Entry 3QIU (X-ray diffraction, 2.70 A resolution); this record covers chains B and C of the 5 polymer chains in the assembly.

[Chain B]
Name: MHC class II H2-ia-beta chain
From: Mus musculus
UniProtKB: Q31163 (Q31163_MOUSE); residues 3-198 here correspond to UniProt positions 29-224 (UniProt number = residue number + 26)
Amino-acid sequence (196 residues; numbered 3 to 198; the number before each row is that of its first residue):
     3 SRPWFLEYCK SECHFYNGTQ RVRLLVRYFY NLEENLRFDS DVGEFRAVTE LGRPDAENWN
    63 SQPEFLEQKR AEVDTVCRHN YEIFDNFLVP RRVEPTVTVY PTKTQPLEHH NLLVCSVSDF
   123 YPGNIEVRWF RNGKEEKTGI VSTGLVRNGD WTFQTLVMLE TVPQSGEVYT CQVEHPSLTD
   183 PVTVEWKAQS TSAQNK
Unresolved in the structure: 105-113, 134-135, 165-170, 187-198
Cystine bridges: Cys15-Cys79, Cys117-Cys173
Covalent attachments: N-acetylglucosamine (NAG) linked to Asn19

[Chain C]
Name: TCR 226 alpha chain
From: Mus musculus
Amino-acid sequence (205 residues; each row starts with the number of its first residue; numbers below 1 keep their minus sign (Met-2 is residue -2)):
    -2 MRGDQVEQSP SALSLHEGTG SALRCNFTTT MRAVQWFRKN SRGSLINLFY LASGTKENGR
    58 LKSAFDSKER YSTLHIRDAQ LEDSGTYFCA AEPSSGQKLV FGQGTILKVY LHIQNPDPAV
   118 YQLRDSKSSD KSVCLFTDFD SQTNVSQSKD SDVYITDKCV LDMRSMDFKS NSAVAWSNKS
   178 DFACANAFNN SIIPEDTFFP SPESS
Unresolved in the structure: -2 to 1, 145-146, 175-179, 187-202
Cystine bridges: Cys22-Cys86, Cys131-Cys181

[Interface between chain B and chain C]
Contacting residue pairs - 19 pairs, chain B then chain C:
  Glu66(B) - Tyr47(C)  hydrogen bond (backbone-side chain)
  Glu69(B) - Tyr47(C)
  Glu69(B) - Leu48(C)
  Glu69(B) - Ala49(C)  hydrogen bond (side chain-backbone)
  Glu69(B) - Lys53(C)  salt bridge
  Gln70(B) - Arg29(C)
  Gln70(B) - Tyr47(C)  hydrogen bond
  Gln70(B) - Ala49(C)
  Ala73(B) - Ala49(C)
  Asp76(B) - Ser64(C)  hydrogen bond
  Asp76(B) - Lys65(C)
  Thr77(B) - Thr27(C)
  Thr77(B) - Met28(C)
  Thr77(B) - Arg29(C)
  Thr77(B) - Ser64(C)
  Thr77(B) - Ser91(C)  hydrogen bond (backbone-side chain)
  Arg80(B) - Thr27(C)  hydrogen bond
  Arg80(B) - Lys65(C)
  His81(B) - Thr27(C)  hydrogen bond
Other interface residues (no listed pair), chain B (9 interface residues in all): Val78
Other interface residues (no listed pair), chain C (13 interface residues in all): Thr26, Ala30, Ser50
From the paper, about this interface:
  - pairs named by the authors: Thr77(B)-Ser91(C) (hydrogen bond)
  - interface residues, chain C: Tyr47(C)

[In short]
9 residues of chain B face 13 of chain C across their interface; the contacts include 7 hydrogen bonds and 1
salt bridge. Polar pairs include Glu69(B)-Lys53(C), Glu66(B)-Tyr47(C) and Glu69(B)-Ala49(C). The authors
report a hydrogen bond between Thr77(B) and Ser91(C). From the paper: the interface residue Tyr47(C).
Here chain B is MHC class II H2-ia-beta chain and chain C is TCR 226 alpha chain, both from Mus musculus.
Entry 3QIU (Crystal structure of the 226 TCR in complex with MCC/I-Ek) was determined by X-ray diffraction,
deposited together with 3QIW, 3QJF and 3QJH.
